PDB entry 8CZG | X-ray diffraction, 1.99 A resolution | chains A and E

== Chain A ==
Molecule: Bcl-2 homologous antagonist/killer
From: Homo sapiens
UniProtKB: Q16611 (BAK_HUMAN); residue numbers follow UniProt; this construct covers 23-186
Chain sequence (170 residues; each row starts with the number of its first residue):
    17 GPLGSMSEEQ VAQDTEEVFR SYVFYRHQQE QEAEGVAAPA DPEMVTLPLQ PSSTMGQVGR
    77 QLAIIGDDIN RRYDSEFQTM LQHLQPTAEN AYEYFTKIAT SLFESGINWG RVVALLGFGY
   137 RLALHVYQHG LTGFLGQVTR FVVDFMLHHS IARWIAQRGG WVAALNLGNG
Disordered / not traced: 17-20, 48-54, 185-186
Sequence notes: expression tag (17-22); engineered mutation S166 (Cys in Q16611)

== Chain E ==
Molecule: dF3 peptide
Chain sequence (25 residues; each row starts with the number of its first residue; numbering starts at 0):
     0 XSLLEKLAEE LRQLADELNK KFEKX
Disordered / not traced: 0, 23-24
Modified / non-standard residues: ACE (acetyl group) at position 0; NH2 (amino group) at position 24

== Interface between chain A and chain E ==
Residue-residue contacts (44):
  I81(A) - F21(E)  hydrophobic
  I85(A) - L13(E)  hydrophobic
  I85(A) - L17(E)  hydrophobic
  R88(A) - E16(E)  salt bridge
  Y89(A) - E9(E)
  Y89(A) - Q12(E)  hydrogen bond (side chain-backbone)
  Y89(A) - L13(E)
  Y89(A) - E16(E)  hydrogen bond
  E92(A) - E9(E)
  F93(A) - L6(E)  hydrophobic
  F93(A) - E9(E)
  F93(A) - L10(E)  hydrophobic
  M96(A) - L2(E)
  M96(A) - K5(E)
  M96(A) - L6(E)
  M96(A) - E9(E)
  H99(A) - L2(E)
  L100(A) - L3(E)  hydrophobic
  L100(A) - L6(E)  hydrophobic
  Y110(A) - L3(E)  hydrophobic
  K113(A) - L3(E)
  I114(A) - L3(E)
  I114(A) - L6(E)  hydrophobic
  I114(A) - A7(E)
  I114(A) - L10(E)  hydrophobic
  S117(A) - E4(E)  hydrogen bond
  S117(A) - A7(E)
  S117(A) - R11(E)  hydrogen bond
  L118(A) - L10(E)
  L118(A) - R11(E)
  N124(A) - N18(E)  hydrogen bond
  W125(A) - N18(E)
  W125(A) - F21(E)
  G126(A) - A14(E)
  G126(A) - L17(E)
  G126(A) - N18(E)  hydrogen bond (backbone-side chain)
  G126(A) - F21(E)
  R127(A) - A14(E)
  V129(A) - L17(E)  hydrophobic
  V129(A) - F21(E)  hydrophobic
  A130(A) - L10(E)
  F134(A) - L10(E)  hydrophobic
  L183(A) - F21(E)  hydrophobic
  G184(A) - K20(E)
Other interface residues (no listed pair), chain A (24 interface residues in all): N86

== Summary ==
Chain A and chain E form an interface of 24 and 17 residues respectively; the contacts include 6 hydrogen
bonds and 1 salt bridge. Among the polar pairs are R88(A)-E16(E), Y89(A)-Q12(E) and Y89(A)-E16(E).
Chain A is Bcl-2 homologous antagonist/killer (Homo sapiens) and chain E is dF3 peptide; the structure, Human
BAK in complex with the dF3 peptide, was determined by X-ray diffraction together with 8CZF and 8CZH from the
same study.
